Entry 3ZLY (X-ray diffraction, 2.11 A resolution); this record covers chain A.

== Chain A ==
Protein: Dual specificity mitogen-activated protein kinase kinase 1
From: Homo sapiens
Notes: EC 2.7.12.2
UniProtKB: Q02750 (MP2K1_HUMAN); residue numbers follow UniProt; this construct covers 37-383
Sequence (348 residues; each row starts with the number of its first residue):
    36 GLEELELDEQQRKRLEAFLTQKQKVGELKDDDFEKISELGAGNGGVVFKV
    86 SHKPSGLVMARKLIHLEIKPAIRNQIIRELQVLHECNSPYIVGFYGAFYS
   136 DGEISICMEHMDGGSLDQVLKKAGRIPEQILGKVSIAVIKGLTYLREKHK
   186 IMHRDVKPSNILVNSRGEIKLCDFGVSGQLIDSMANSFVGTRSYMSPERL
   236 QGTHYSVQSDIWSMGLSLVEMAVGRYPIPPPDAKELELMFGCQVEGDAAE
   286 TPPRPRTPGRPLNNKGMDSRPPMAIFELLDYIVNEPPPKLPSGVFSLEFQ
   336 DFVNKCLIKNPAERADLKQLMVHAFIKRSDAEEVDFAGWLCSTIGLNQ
Unresolved in the structure: 36-39, 78, 221-223, 278-306, 383
Sequence notes: expression tag (36); engineered mutation Asn298 (Ser in Q02750), Asn299 (Ser in Q02750), Lys300 (Tyr in Q02750)
Curated features (UniProtKB/Swiss-Prot):
  - region: Glu270 to Pro307 (RAF1-binding)
  - active site: Asp190 (Proton acceptor)
  - binding site (ATP): Leu74 to Val82, Lys97, Met143 to Met146, Ser150 to Gln153, Lys192 to Asn195, Asp208
  - binding site (U0126): Lys97, Asp208 to Val211
  - binding site (K-252a): Glu144 to Met146, Ser194
  - modified residue: Ser218 (Phosphoserine), Ser222 (Phosphoserine), Thr286 (Phosphothreonine), Thr292 (Phosphothreonine)
  - natural variant: Phe53 (F53S: In CFC3), Gln56 (Q56P: In MEL), Lys57 (K57E: In MEL; K57N: In MEL), Gly128 (G128V: In CFC3), Tyr130 (Y130C: In CFC3)
  - mutagenesis: Lys97 (K97A: Loss of catalytic activity. Strongly reduces phosphorylation upon UV irradiation; K97R: Loss of catalytic activity. No effect on BRAF-KSR1 or BRAF-KSR2 dimerization), Ser150 (S150A: No loss of activity), Ser212 (S212A: No loss of activity), Ser218 (S218A: Loss of catalytic activity. No effect on BRAF-KSR1 dimerization; when associated with A-222; S218D: No effect on BRAF-KSR1 dimerization; when associated with D-222), Met219 (M219V: Increases interaction with KSR1 and BRAF; M219W: Increases interaction with KSR1 and BRAF; when associated with L-220), Ala220 (A220L: Increases interaction with KSR1 and BRAF; when associated with w-219), Asn221 (N221Y: Increases interaction with KSR1 and BRAF), Ser222 (S222A: Loss of catalytic activity. No effect on BRAF-KSR1 dimerization; when associated with A-218; S222D: No effect on BRAF-KSR1 dimerization; when associated with D-218), Phe311 (F311S: Loss of interaction with BRAF and KSR1. Loss of BRAF-KSR1 dimerization)

== In short ==
Curated annotation (UniProt) lists active-site residue Asp190, 23 ATP-binding residues, 5 U0126-binding
residues and 4 K-252a-binding residues.
Chain A is Dual specificity mitogen-activated protein kinase kinase 1 (Homo sapiens); the structure, Crystal
structure of MEK1 in complex with fragment 8, was determined by X-ray diffraction (same publication as 3ZLS,
3ZLW, 3ZLX and 3ZM4).
